Entry 5COX (X-ray diffraction, 3.00 A resolution); this record covers chains A and B.

Chain A (and B):
Protein: Cyclooxygenase-2
Organism: Mus musculus
Notes: EC 1.14.99.1; chain B of this document is another copy of the same molecule, construct and numbering; everything in this record applies to it too
Reference sequence: Q05769 (PGH2_MOUSE); the construct lacks a stretch of the UniProt sequence, so the offset changes along the chain: 33-105 = UniProt 18-90; 106-618 = UniProt 92-604
Sequence (587 residues; each row starts with the number of its first residue):
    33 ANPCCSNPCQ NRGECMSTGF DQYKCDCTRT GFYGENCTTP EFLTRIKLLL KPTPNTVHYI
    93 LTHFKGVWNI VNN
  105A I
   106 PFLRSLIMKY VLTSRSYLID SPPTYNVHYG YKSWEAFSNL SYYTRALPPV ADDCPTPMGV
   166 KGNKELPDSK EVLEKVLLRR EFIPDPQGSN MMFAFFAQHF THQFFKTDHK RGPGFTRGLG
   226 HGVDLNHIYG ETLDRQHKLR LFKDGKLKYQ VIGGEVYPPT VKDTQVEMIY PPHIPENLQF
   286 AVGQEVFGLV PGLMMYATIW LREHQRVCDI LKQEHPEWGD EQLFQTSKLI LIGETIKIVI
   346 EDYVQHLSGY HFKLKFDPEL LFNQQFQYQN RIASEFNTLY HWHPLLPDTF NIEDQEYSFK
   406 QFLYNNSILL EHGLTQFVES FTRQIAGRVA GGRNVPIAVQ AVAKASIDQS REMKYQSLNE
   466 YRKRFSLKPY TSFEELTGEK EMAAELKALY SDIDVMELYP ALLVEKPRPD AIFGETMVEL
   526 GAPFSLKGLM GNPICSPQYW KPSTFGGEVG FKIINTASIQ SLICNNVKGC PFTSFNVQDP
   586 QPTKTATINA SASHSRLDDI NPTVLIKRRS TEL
Unresolved in the structure: 584-618
Disulfide bonds: Cys36-Cys47, Cys37-Cys159, Cys41-Cys57, Cys59-Cys69, Cys569-Cys575
Covalently attached groups: N-acetylglucosamine (NAG) linked to Asn68, Asn144, Asn410
Differences from the reference sequence: conflict Gln310 (Asn296 in Q05769), Lys333 (Arg319 in Q05769)
Ion coordination: heme Fe near His388 (its only coordinating residue here)
Ligand contacts: heme (HEM): Tyr148, Ala199, Phe200, Ala202, Gln203, His207, Phe210, Lys211, Thr212, His214, Val295, Asn382, Tyr385, His386, Trp387, His388, Leu391, Leu408, Val447, Ala450, Gln454
Swiss-Prot annotation at these positions:
  - active site: His207 (Proton acceptor), Tyr385 (For cyclooxygenase activity)
  - binding site (substrate): Arg120, Tyr355
  - binding site (heme b): His388
  - site: Ser530 (Aspirin-acetylated serine), Asn606 (Not glycosylated)
  - modified residue: Cys540 (S-nitrosocysteine), Ser579 (O-acetylserine)
  - glycosylation (N-linked (GlcNAc...) asparagine): Asn68, Asn144, Asn410, Asn594

How chain A and chain B interact:
Contacting residue pairs (99; chain A residue first):
  Glu46(A) - Lys546(B)  salt bridge
  Glu46(A) - Ser548(B)
  Met48(A) - His320(B)  hydrogen bond
  Met48(A) - Ser548(B)
  Met48(A) - Gly551(B)
  Met48(A) - Gly552(B)
  Ser49(A) - His320(B)  hydrogen bond (backbone-side chain)
  Ser49(A) - Glu322(B)  hydrogen bond
  Ser49(A) - Trp323(B)  hydrogen bond
  Thr50(A) - Glu322(B)  hydrogen bond (backbone-side chain)
  Gly51(A) - Glu322(B)  hydrogen bond (backbone-side chain)
  Phe52(A) - Pro321(B)  hydrophobic
  Phe52(A) - Glu322(B)
  Asp58(A) - Lys546(B)
  Asp58(A) - Pro547(B)
  Asp58(A) - Ser548(B)  hydrogen bond
  Thr60(A) - Lys546(B)
  Arg61(A) - Phe367(B)
  Arg61(A) - Pro542(B)  hydrogen bond (side chain-backbone)
  Arg61(A) - Trp545(B)  hydrogen bond (side chain-backbone)
  Asp125(A) - Gln543(B)
  Ser126(A) - Gln543(B)
  Pro127(A) - Tyr373(B)  hydrophobic
  Pro127(A) - Ser541(B)
  Pro127(A) - Gln543(B)  hydrogen bond (backbone-side chain)
  Pro128(A) - Tyr544(B)  hydrogen bond (backbone-side chain)
  Tyr134(A) - Glu326(B)  hydrogen bond
  Tyr136(A) - Glu326(B)  hydrogen bond (side chain-backbone)
  Tyr136(A) - Gln327(B)
  Tyr136(A) - Gln330(B)
  Lys137(A) - Gln543(B)  hydrogen bond (side chain-backbone)
  Lys137(A) - Tyr544(B)
  Lys137(A) - Lys546(B)
  Lys137(A) - Thr549(B)  hydrogen bond
  Ser138(A) - Gln330(B)
  Trp139(A) - Asp229(B)
  Trp139(A) - Gln330(B)  hydrogen bond (backbone-side chain)
  Trp139(A) - Lys333(B)
  Trp139(A) - Pro538(B)  hydrophobic
  Glu140(A) - Leu238(B)
  Glu140(A) - Gln330(B)
  Phe142(A) - Pro538(B)  hydrophobic
  Phe142(A) - Tyr544(B)
  Asp229(A) - Trp139(B)
  Leu238(A) - Glu140(B)
  His320(A) - Met48(B)  hydrogen bond
  His320(A) - Ser49(B)  hydrogen bond (side chain-backbone)
  Pro321(A) - Phe52(B)  hydrophobic
  Glu322(A) - Ser49(B)  hydrogen bond
  Glu322(A) - Thr50(B)  hydrogen bond (side chain-backbone)
  Glu322(A) - Gly51(B)  hydrogen bond (side chain-backbone)
  Glu322(A) - Phe52(B)
  Trp323(A) - Ser49(B)  hydrogen bond
  Glu326(A) - Tyr134(B)
  Glu326(A) - Tyr136(B)  hydrogen bond (backbone-side chain)
  Gln327(A) - Tyr136(B)
  Gln330(A) - Tyr136(B)
  Gln330(A) - Ser138(B)
  Gln330(A) - Trp139(B)  hydrogen bond (side chain-backbone)
  Gln330(A) - Glu140(B)
  Lys333(A) - Trp139(B)
  Phe367(A) - Arg61(B)
  Phe367(A) - Gln370(B)  hydrogen bond (backbone-side chain)
  Asn368(A) - Gln370(B)
  Gln369(A) - Gln370(B)  hydrogen bond (backbone-side chain)
  Gln370(A) - Phe367(B)  hydrogen bond (side chain-backbone)
  Gln370(A) - Asn368(B)
  Gln370(A) - Gln369(B)  hydrogen bond (side chain-backbone)
  Phe371(A) - Gln372(B)  hydrogen bond (backbone-side chain)
  Gln372(A) - Phe371(B)  hydrogen bond (side chain-backbone)
  Gln372(A) - Gln372(B)
  Gln372(A) - Tyr373(B)  hydrogen bond (side chain-backbone)
  Tyr373(A) - Pro127(B)  hydrophobic
  Tyr373(A) - Gln372(B)  hydrogen bond (backbone-side chain)
  Tyr373(A) - Gln374(B)
  Asn537(A) - Trp139(B)
  Pro538(A) - Trp139(B)  hydrophobic
  Pro538(A) - Phe142(B)  hydrophobic
  Ser541(A) - Pro127(B)
  Pro542(A) - Arg61(B)  hydrogen bond (backbone-side chain)
  Gln543(A) - Asp125(B)
  Gln543(A) - Ser126(B)
  Gln543(A) - Pro127(B)  hydrogen bond (side chain-backbone)
  Gln543(A) - Lys137(B)  hydrogen bond (backbone-side chain)
  Tyr544(A) - Pro128(B)  hydrogen bond (side chain-backbone)
  Tyr544(A) - Lys137(B)
  Tyr544(A) - Phe142(B)
  Trp545(A) - Arg61(B)  hydrogen bond (backbone-side chain)
  Lys546(A) - Glu46(B)  salt bridge
  Lys546(A) - Asp58(B)
  Lys546(A) - Thr60(B)
  Lys546(A) - Lys137(B)
  Pro547(A) - Asp58(B)
  Ser548(A) - Glu46(B)
  Ser548(A) - Met48(B)
  Ser548(A) - Asp58(B)  hydrogen bond
  Thr549(A) - Lys137(B)  hydrogen bond
  Gly551(A) - Met48(B)
  Gly552(A) - Met48(B)
Also at the interface, not in a pair above, chain A (55 interface residues in all): Thr129, Leu334, Leu366, Gln374, Ile539
Also at the interface, not in a pair above, chain B (56 interface residues in all): Arg44, Thr129, Val228, Leu334, Leu366, Asn537

In short:
55 residues of chain A and 56 residues of chain B are in contact; the contacts include 39 hydrogen bonds and 2
salt bridges. Polar contacts include Glu46(A)-Lys546(B), Met48(A)-His320(B) and Ser49(A)-His320(B). Ligands of
chain A: heme. Covalently linked N-acetylglucosamine: at Asn68(A), Asn144(A) and Asn410(A).
Both chains are Cyclooxygenase-2 (Mus musculus). Entry 5COX (Uninhibited mouse cyclooxygenase-2 (prostaglandin
synthase-2)) was determined by X-ray diffraction, deposited together with 1CX2, 3PGH, 4COX and 6COX.
